Entry 9DJ7 (electron microscopy, 3.80 A resolution); this record covers chains A and C of the 3 polymer chains in the assembly.

== Chain A ==
Molecule: Dynein heavy chain, cytoplasmic
Source organism: Saccharomyces cerevisiae
Reference sequence: P36022 (DYHC_YEAST); the construct has insertions or renumbered stretches relative to UniProt, so the offset changes along the chain: 1220-1494 = UniProt 1218-1492; 1510-4092 = UniProt 1510-4092
Amino-acid sequence (2875 residues; each row starts with the number of its first residue; note: 15 numbers in that range are skipped by the numbering (no residue carries them; nothing is unmodelled there); a row labelled like 1494A-1494Q holds insertion residues (1494A, then the next letters in order)):
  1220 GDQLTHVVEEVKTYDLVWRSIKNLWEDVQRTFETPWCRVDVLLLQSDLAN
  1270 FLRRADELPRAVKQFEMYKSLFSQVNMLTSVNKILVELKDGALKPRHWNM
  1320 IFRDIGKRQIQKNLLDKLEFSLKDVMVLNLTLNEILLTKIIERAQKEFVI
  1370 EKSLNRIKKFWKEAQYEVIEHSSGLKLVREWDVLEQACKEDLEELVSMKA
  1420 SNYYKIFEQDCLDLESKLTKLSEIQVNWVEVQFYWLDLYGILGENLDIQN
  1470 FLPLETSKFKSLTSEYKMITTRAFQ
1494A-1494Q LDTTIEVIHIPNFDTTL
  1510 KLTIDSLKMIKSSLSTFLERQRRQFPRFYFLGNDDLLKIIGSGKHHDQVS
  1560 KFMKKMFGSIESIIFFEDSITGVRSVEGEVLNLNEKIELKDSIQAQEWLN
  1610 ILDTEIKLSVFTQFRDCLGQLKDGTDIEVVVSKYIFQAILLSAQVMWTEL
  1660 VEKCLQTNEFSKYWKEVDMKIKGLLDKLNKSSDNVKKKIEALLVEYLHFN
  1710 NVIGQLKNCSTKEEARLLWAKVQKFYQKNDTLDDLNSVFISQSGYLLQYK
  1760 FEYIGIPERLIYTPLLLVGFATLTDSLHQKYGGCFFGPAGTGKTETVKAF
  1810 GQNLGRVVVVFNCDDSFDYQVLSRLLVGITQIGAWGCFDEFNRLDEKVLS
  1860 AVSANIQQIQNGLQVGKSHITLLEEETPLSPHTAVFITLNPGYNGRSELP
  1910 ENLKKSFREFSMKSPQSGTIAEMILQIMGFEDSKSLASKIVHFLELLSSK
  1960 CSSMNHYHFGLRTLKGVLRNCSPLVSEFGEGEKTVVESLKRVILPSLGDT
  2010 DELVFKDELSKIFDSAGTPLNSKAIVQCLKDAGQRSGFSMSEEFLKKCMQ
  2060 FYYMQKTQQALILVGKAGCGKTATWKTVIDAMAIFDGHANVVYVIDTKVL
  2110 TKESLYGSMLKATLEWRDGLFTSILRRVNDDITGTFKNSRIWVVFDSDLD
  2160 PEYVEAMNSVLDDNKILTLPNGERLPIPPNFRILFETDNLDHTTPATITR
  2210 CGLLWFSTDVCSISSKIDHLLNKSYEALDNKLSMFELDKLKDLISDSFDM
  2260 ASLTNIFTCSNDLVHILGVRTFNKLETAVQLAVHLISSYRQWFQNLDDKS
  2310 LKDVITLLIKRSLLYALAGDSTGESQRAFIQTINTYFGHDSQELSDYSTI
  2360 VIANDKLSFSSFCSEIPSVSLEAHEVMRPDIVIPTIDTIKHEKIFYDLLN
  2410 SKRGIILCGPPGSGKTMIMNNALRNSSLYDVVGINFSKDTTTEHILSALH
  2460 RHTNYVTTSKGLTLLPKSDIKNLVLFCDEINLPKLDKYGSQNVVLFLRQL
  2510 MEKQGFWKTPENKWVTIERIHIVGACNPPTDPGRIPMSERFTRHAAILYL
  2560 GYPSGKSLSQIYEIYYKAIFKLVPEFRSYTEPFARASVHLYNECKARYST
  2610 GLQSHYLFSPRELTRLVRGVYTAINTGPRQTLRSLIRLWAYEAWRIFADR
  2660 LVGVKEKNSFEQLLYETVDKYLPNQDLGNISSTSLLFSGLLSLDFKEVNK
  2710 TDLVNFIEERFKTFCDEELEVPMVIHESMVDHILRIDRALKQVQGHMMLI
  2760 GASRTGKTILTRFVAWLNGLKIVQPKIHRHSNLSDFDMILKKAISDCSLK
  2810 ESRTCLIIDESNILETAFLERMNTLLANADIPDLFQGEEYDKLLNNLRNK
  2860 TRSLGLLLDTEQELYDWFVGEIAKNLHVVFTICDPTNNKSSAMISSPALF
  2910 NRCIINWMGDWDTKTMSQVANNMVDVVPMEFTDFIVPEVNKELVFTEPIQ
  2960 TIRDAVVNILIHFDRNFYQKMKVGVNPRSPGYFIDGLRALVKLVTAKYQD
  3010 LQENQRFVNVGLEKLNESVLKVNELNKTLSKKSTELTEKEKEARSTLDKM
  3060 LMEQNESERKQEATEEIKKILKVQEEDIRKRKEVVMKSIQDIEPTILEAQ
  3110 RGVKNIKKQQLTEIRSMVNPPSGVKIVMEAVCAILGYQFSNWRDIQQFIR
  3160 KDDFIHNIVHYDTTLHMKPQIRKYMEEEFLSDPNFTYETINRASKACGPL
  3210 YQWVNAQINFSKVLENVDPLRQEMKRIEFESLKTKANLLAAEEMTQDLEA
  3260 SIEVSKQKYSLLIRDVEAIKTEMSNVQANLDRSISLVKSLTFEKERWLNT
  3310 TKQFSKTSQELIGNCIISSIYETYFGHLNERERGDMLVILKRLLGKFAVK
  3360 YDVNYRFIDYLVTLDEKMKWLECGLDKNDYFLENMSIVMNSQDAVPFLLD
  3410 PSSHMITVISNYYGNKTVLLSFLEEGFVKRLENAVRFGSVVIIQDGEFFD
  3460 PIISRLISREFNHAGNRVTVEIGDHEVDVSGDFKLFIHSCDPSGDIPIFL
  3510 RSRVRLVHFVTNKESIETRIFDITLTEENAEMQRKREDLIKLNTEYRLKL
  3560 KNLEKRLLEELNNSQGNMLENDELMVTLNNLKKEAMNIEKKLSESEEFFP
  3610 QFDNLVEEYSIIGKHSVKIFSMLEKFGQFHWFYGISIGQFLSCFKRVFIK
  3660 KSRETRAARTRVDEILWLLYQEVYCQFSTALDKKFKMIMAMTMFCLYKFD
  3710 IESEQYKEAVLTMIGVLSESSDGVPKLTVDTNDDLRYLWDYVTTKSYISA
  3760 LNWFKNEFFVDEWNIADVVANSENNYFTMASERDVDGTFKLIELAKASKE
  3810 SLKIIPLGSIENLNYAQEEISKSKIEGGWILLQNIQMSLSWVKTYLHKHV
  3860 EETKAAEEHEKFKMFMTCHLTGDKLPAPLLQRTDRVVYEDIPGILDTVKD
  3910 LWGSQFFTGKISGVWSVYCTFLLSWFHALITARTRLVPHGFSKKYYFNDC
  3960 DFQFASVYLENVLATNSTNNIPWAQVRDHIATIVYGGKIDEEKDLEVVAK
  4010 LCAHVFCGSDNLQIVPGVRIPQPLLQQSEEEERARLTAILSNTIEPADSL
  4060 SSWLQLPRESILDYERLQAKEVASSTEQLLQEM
Disordered / not traced: 1220-1432, 1494A-1494Q, 2026, 2238-2244, 2347-2348, 2362-2365, 2468-2470, 2683-2685, 3035-3288, 3574-3581, 3660-3668, 3738-3739, 3862-3867, 3915-3921, 4092
Sequence notes: conflict Gly1220 (Asn1218 in P36022), Phe1575 (Leu in P36022), Ser1578 (Phe in P36022), Glu1668 (Gln in P36022), Val1777 (Ile in P36022), Val1984 (Ile in P36022), Val2936 (Ile in P36022), Gln3266 (Arg in P36022), Gly3343 (Ala in P36022), Val3444 (Ile in P36022), Arg3556 (Lys in P36022), Asp3742 (Asn in P36022), Val3895 (Phe in P36022), Asp4072 (Asn in P36022)
Bound ions: Mg2+: Thr1803, Asp1848 (together with ADP)
Small-molecule neighbours:
  - ADP (adenosine-5'-diphosphate), molecule 1: Leu1769, Ile1770, Gly1799, Thr1800, Gly1801, Lys1802, Thr1803, Glu1804, Asp1848, Glu1849, Thr1897, Ile1929, Leu1970, Arg1971, Lys1974, Asp2172, Arg2209
  - ADP, molecule 2: Val2391, Ile2392, Pro2393, Thr2394, Thr2397, Pro2420, Gly2421, Ser2422, Gly2423, Lys2424, Thr2425, Met2426, Pro2562, Ile2570, Tyr2571, Tyr2574, Pro2619, Arg2620, Thr2623
  - ADP, molecule 3: Val2730, Pro2731, Met2732, Val2733, His2735, Ser2762, Arg2763, Thr2764, Gly2765, Lys2766, Thr2767, Ile2768, Thr2890, Cys2892, Trp2920, Val2928, Ile2993, Arg2997, Arg3512
  - ATP (adenosine-5'-triphosphate): Phe2047, Ser2048, Phe2053, Lys2075, Ala2076, Gly2077, Cys2078, Gly2079, Lys2080, Thr2081, Ala2082, Glu2195, Val2219, Cys2220, Ser2224, Lys2225, His2228, Leu2229, Arg2507, Glu2511, Arg2549, Arg2552
Curated features (UniProtKB/Swiss-Prot):
  - binding site (ATP): Gly1796 to Thr1803, Gly2074 to Thr2081, Gly2418 to Thr2425, Gly2760 to Thr2767
Reported in the primary citation:
  - mutagenesis - D2868K: increased catalytic activity
  - mutagenesis - D2868K: unchanged binding to Lis1 (citing earlier work)

== Chain C ==
Molecule: Nuclear distribution protein PAC1
Source organism: Saccharomyces cerevisiae
Reference sequence: P39946 (LIS1_YEAST); residue numbers follow UniProt; this construct covers 1-494
Amino-acid sequence (495 residues; numbered 0 to 494; the number before each row is that of its first residue; numbering starts at 0):
     0 GMTNWQQQLPLTDTQKNELDKSVLRYLNWNYKQTVRHEHAQDYESVRHAI
    50 VTLSGFLLQESVDRQEFISNNDTSNESMVDIDELLLPKKWNSIVRLQKKI
   100 IELEQNTETLVSQIKDLNTQVSELAQFKPTTSNGTSAHNVLKWIPRNLPS
   150 CLINVESSVTSVKLHPNLPIVFVATDHGKLYAFDLFNYTIPLASLQSHTK
   200 AITSMDVLFTNYTNSSKKNYLVIVTASKDLQIHVFKWVSEECKFQQIRSL
   250 LGHEHIVSAVKIWQKNNDVHIASCSRDQTVKIWDFHNGWSLKTFQPHSQW
   300 VRSIDVLGDYIISGSHDTTLRLTHWPSGNGLSVGTGHEFPIEKVKFIHFI
   350 EDSPEIRFRTPSTDRYKNWGMQYCVSASRDRTIKIWEIPLPTLMAHRAPI
   400 PNPTDSNFRCVLTLKGHLSWVRDISIRGQYLFSCADDKSVRCWDLNTGQC
   450 LHVWEKLHTGFVNCLDLDVDFDSNVTPRQMMVTGGLDCKSNVFMR
Disordered / not traced: 0-138, 214-217, 352-353, 393-396
Sequence notes: expression tag (0)
Reported in the primary citation:
  - mutagenesis - R275A/R301A/R378A/W419A/K437A: abolished catalytic activity with Dynein heavy chain, cytoplasmic (chain A)
  - mutagenesis - R275A/R301A/R378A/W419A/K437A: abolished binding to Dynein heavy chain, cytoplasmic (chain A) (citing earlier work)

== Interface between chain A and chain C ==
Contacting residue pairs (29):
  Gly2698(A) with Arg380(C), hydrogen bond (backbone-side chain)
  Leu2699(A) with Arg380(C), hydrogen bond (backbone-side chain)
  Leu2700(A) with Leu417(C)
  Ser2701(A) with Arg380(C), hydrogen bond (backbone-side chain); Leu417(C)
  Leu2702(A) with Arg380(C); His416(C); Leu417(C)
  Phe2715(A) with Phe460(C), hydrophobic
  Glu2718(A) with Phe460(C); Leu485(C)
  Arg2719(A) with Trp419(C); Asp435(C), salt bridge; Phe460(C)
  Asp2725(A) with Lys227(C), salt bridge
  Glu2726(A) with Arg275(C), hydrogen bond (backbone-side chain); His315(C), salt bridge; Arg378(C), salt bridge
  Trp2775(A) with Arg378(C); Trp419(C), hydrophobic
  Leu2776(A) with Phe338(C)
  Asn2777(A) with Phe338(C)
  Gly2778(A) with Phe338(C)
  His3472(A) with His254(C)
  Ala3473(A) with His254(C)
  Gly3474(A) with Lys199(C); Leu229(C); His254(C)
  Arg3476(A) with Glu253(C), hydrogen bond (side chain-backbone)
Also at the interface, not in a pair above, chain A (19 interface residues in all): Thr2722
Also at the interface, not in a pair above, chain C (20 interface residues in all): Arg301, Gly415, Ser418, Asp436

== Summary ==
19 residues of chain A face 20 of chain C across their interface, with 5 hydrogen bonds and 4 salt bridges.
Polar contacts include Arg2719(A)-Asp435(C), Asp2725(A)-Lys227(C) and Glu2726(A)-His315(C). The paper reports
that D2868K of chain A increases catalytic activity; R275A/R301A/R378A/W419A/K437A of chain C abolish
catalytic activity with Dynein heavy chain, cytoplasmic (chain A).
Chain A is Dynein heavy chain, cytoplasmic and chain C is Nuclear distribution protein PAC1, both from
Saccharomyces cerevisiae; the structure, CryoEM structures of yeast cytoplasmic dynein in the presence of ATP
and Lis1, was determined by electron microscopy, deposited together with 9DJU, 9DJZ, 9DK0, 9DKH, 9DKM, 9DKX
and 6 further entries.
